Entry 6RCD (X-ray diffraction, 1.98 A resolution); this record covers chains B and D of the 8 polymer chains in the assembly.

[Chain B (and D)]
Name: MgPa adhesin
From: Mycoplasma genitalium
Notes: chain D of this document is another copy of the same molecule, construct and numbering; everything in this record applies to it too
Reference sequence: D5FY31 (D5FY31_MYCGT); residues 32-132 here correspond to UniProt positions 1250-1350 (UniProt number = residue number + 1218)
Chain sequence (101 residues; numbered 32 to 132; the number before each row is that of its first residue):
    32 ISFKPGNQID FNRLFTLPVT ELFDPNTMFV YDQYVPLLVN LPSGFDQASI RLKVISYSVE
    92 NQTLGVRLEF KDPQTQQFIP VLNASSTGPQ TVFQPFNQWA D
Unresolved in the structure: 114-118 (chain D: 114-115)

[Interface between chain B and chain D]
Pairs across the interface - 9 pairs, chain B then chain D:
  F34(B) - R44(D)
  P36(B) - N38(D)
  P36(B) - I40(D)  hydrophobic
  G37(B) - N38(D)  hydrogen bond (backbone-side chain)
  N38(B) - P36(D)
  N38(B) - G37(D)  hydrogen bond (side chain-backbone)
  N38(B) - N38(D)
  I40(B) - P36(D)  hydrophobic
  R44(B) - F34(D)

[In short]
The chain B/chain D interface involves 6 residues from each chain; the contacts include 2 hydrogen bonds. Its
one hydrogen-bonded contact is G37(B)-N38(D).
Both chains are MgPa adhesin (Mycoplasma genitalium). Entry 6RCD (Octamer C-Domain P140 Mycoplasma genitalium)
was determined by X-ray diffraction, deposited together with 6RCC.
